7SH2 - chains A and H of the 10 polymer chains in the assembly; structure by electron microscopy, 3.23 A resolution.

# Chain A
Name: Checkpoint protein RAD24
Source organism: Saccharomyces cerevisiae
UniProtKB: P32641 (RAD24_YEAST); residue numbers follow UniProt; this construct covers 1-659
Amino-acid sequence (659 residues; numbered 1 to 659; the number before each row is that of its first residue):
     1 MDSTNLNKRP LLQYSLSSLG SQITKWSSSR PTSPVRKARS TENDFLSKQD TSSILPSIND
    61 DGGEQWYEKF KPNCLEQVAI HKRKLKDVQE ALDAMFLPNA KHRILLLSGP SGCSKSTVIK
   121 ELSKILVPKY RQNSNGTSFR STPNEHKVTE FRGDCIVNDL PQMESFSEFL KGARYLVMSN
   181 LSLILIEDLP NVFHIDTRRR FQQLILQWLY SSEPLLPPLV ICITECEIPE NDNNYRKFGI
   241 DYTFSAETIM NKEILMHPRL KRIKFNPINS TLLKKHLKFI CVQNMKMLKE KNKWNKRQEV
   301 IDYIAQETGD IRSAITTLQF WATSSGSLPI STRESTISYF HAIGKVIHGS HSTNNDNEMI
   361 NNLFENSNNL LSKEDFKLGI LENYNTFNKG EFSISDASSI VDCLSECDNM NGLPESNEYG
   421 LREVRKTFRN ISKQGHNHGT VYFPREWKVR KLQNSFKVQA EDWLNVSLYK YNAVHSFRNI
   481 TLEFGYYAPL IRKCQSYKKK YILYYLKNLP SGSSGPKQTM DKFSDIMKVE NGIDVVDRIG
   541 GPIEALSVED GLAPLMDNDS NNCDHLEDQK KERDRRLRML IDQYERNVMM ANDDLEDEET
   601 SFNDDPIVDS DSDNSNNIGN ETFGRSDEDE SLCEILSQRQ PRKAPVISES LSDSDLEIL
Disordered / not traced: 1-62, 131-145, 154-161, 232-236, 496-659
Bound ions: Mg2+: Ser116 (together with ATP-gamma-S)
Small-molecule neighbours: ATP-gamma-S (AGS; phosphothiophosphoric acid-adenylate ester): Tyr67, Phe70, Lys71, Pro72, Gln77, Val78, Ala79, Pro110, Ser111, Gly112, Cys113, Ser114, Lys115, Ser116, Thr117, Thr224, His276, Ile311, Arg312, Ile315
Curated features (UniProtKB/Swiss-Prot):
  - binding site (ATP): Gly109 to Ser116
  - modified residue (Phosphoserine): Ser652, Ser654
  - mutagenesis: Lys115 (K115E: Reduces NTP-binding and hydrolysis. Shows DNA damage sensitivity; K115R: No effect on NTP-binding and hydrolysis. Resistant to DNA damage)

# Chain H
Name: DNA damage checkpoint protein DDC1
Source organism: Saccharomyces cerevisiae
UniProtKB: Q08949 (DDC1_YEAST); numbering as in UniProt (aligned over 1-612)
Amino-acid sequence (612 residues; row label = number of the first residue in the row):
     1 MSFKATITES GKQNIWFRAI YVLSTIQDDI KITVTTNELI AWSMNETDTT LCQVRFQKSF
    61 FEEYEFKPHE IVFGENGVQV IEDTYGNSHK LYSFRVNGRH LTTISRKPDG DGIKSFTIAV
   121 NNTSTCPESL ANRLIVVIEM DSLIVKEYCP QFQPIKYDPI IINLKYKRRF LDVFGTAASD
   181 RNPQEPLDPK LLDVFTNTER ELTSALFNEE VESDIRKRNQ LTAADEINYI CCNSTLLKNF
   241 LDNCNVNVTD EVKLEINVHR LSITAFTKAV YGKNNDLLRN ALSMSNTIST LDLEHYCLFT
   301 TIEDEKQDKR SHSKRREHMK SIIFKLKDFK NFITIGPSWK TTQDGNDNIS LWFCHPGDPI
   361 LMQMQKPGVK LELVEVTDSN INDDILEGKF IKTAISGSKE EAGLKDNKES CESPLKSKTA
   421 LKRENLPHSV AGTRNSPLKV SYLTPDNGST VAKTYRNNTA RKLFVEEQSQ STNYEQDKRF
   481 RQASSVHMNM NREQSFDIGT THEVACPRNE SNSLKRSIAD ICNETEDPTQ QSTFAKRADT
   541 TVTWGKALPA ADDEVSCSNI DRKGMLKKEK LKHMQGLLNS QNDTSNHKKQ DNKEMEDGLG
   601 LTQVEKPRGI FD
Disordered / not traced: 1-3, 81-88, 123-132, 155-197, 212-227, 289-320, 379-612
Curated features (UniProtKB/Swiss-Prot):
  - modified residue: Ser436 (Phosphoserine)

# Interface between chain A and chain H
Pairs across the interface - 25 pairs, chain A then chain H:
  His146(A) - Asp48(H)  salt bridge
  Glu150(A) - Glu46(H)
  Phe151(A) - Glu46(H)
  Arg152(A) - Gln27(H)  hydrogen bond
  Arg152(A) - Asp28(H)  salt bridge
  Glu168(A) - Lys325(H)
  Glu168(A) - Lys327(H)
  Phe169(A) - Glu46(H)
  Phe169(A) - Thr47(H)
  Lys171(A) - Thr249(H)  hydrogen bond (side chain-backbone)
  Lys171(A) - Arg279(H)
  Lys171(A) - Lys325(H)
  Tyr175(A) - Glu251(H)  hydrogen bond
  Tyr175(A) - Ile323(H)
  Tyr175(A) - Asp378(H)
  Leu176(A) - Thr47(H)
  Val177(A) - Asp378(H)
  Met178(A) - Asp378(H)
  Gln207(A) - Val270(H)
  Gln207(A) - Arg279(H)
  Tyr210(A) - Val270(H)
  Tyr210(A) - Tyr271(H)
  Tyr210(A) - Gly272(H)
  Ser212(A) - Tyr271(H)
  Glu213(A) - Lys268(H)
Other interface residues (no listed pair), chain A (22 interface residues in all): Thr149, Glu164, Gly172, Ala173, Arg174, Leu206, Ser211
Other interface residues (no listed pair), chain H (21 interface residues in all): Asn45, Thr49, Leu278, Val376, Thr377

# Summary
Chain A and chain H form an interface of 22 and 21 residues respectively; the contacts include 3 hydrogen
bonds and 2 salt bridges. Polar pairs include His146(A)-Asp48(H), Arg152(A)-Asp28(H) and Arg152(A)-Gln27(H).
Bound to chain A: ATP-gamma-S.
Chain A is Checkpoint protein RAD24 and chain H is DNA damage checkpoint protein DDC1, both from Saccharomyces
cerevisiae; the structure, Structure of the yeast Rad24-RFC loader bound to DNA and the open 9-1-1 clamp, was
determined by electron microscopy, deposited together with 7SGZ.
